Entry 5H9F (X-ray diffraction, 2.45 A resolution); this record covers chains D and L of the 14 polymer chains in the assembly.

== Chain D ==
Name: CRISPR system Cascade subunit CasC
Source organism: Escherichia coli (strain K12)
Reference sequence: Q46899 (CASC_ECOLI); residues 1-363 here = UniProt positions 1-363
Amino-acid sequence (363 residues; numbered 1 to 363; the number before each row is that of its first residue):
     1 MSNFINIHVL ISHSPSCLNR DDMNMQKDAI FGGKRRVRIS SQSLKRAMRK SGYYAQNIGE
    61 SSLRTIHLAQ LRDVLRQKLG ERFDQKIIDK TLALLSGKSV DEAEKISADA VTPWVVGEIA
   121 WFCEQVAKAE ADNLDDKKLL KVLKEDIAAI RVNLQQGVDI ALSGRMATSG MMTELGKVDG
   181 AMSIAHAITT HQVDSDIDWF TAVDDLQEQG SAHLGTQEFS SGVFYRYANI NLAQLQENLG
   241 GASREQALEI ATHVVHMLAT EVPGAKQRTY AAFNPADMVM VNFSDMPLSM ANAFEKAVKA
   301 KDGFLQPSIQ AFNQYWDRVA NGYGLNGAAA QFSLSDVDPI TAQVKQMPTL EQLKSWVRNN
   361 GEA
Unresolved in the structure: 1, 195-216, 265-276, 336-343, 362-363

== Chain L ==
Molecule: crRNA
Source organism: Escherichia coli
Sequence (61 nucleotides; row label = number of the first residue in the row):
     1 AUAAACCGAC GGUAUUGUUC AGAUCCUGGC UUGCCAACAG GAGUUCCCCG CGCCAGCGGG
    61 X
Modified / non-standard residues: 23G (guanosine-5'-phosphate-2',3'-cyclic phosphate) at position 61

== Chain D / chain L interface ==
Pairs across the interface - 23 pairs, chain D then chain L:
  Asn19(D) - C38(L)  sugar contact
  Asn19(D) - A39(L)  phosphate contact
  Asn19(D) - G40(L)  hydrogen bond to the phosphate
  Arg20(D) - A39(L)  sugar contact
  Arg20(D) - G40(L)  hydrogen bond to the phosphate
  Asp21(D) - A39(L)  base contact
  Asp22(D) - A39(L)  base contact
  Lys27(D) - A39(L)  salt bridge to the phosphate
  Ser40(D) - C38(L)  phosphate contact
  Ser40(D) - A39(L)  hydrogen bond to the phosphate
  Gln42(D) - A37(L)  sugar contact
  Gln42(D) - C38(L)  phosphate contact
  Gln42(D) - A39(L)  hydrogen bond to the phosphate
  Ser43(D) - C38(L)  hydrogen bond to the sugar
  Lys45(D) - A37(L)  salt bridge to the phosphate
  Arg46(D) - C38(L)  base contact
  Arg49(D) - C38(L)  salt bridge to the phosphate
  Ala110(D) - A36(L)  base contact
  Val111(D) - A37(L)  base contact
  Ser163(D) - A36(L)  sugar contact
  Ser163(D) - A37(L)  phosphate contact
  Met166(D) - C35(L)  base contact
  Met166(D) - A36(L)  base contact
Interface residues without a listed pair, chain D (21 interface residues in all): Leu18, Asn24, Arg64, Gly164, Arg165, Lys177

== In short ==
The interface between chain D and chain L involves 21 residues on one side and 6 on the other; the contacts
include 5 hydrogen bonds and 3 salt bridges. Polar contacts include Ser43(D)-C38(L), Asn19(D)-G40(L) and
Arg20(D)-G40(L).
Here chain D is CRISPR system Cascade subunit CasC (Escherichia coli (strain K12)) and chain L is crRNA
(Escherichia coli). Entry 5H9F (Crystal structure of E. coli Cascade bound to a PAM-containing dsDNA target at
2.45 angstrom resolution) was determined by X-ray diffraction, deposited together with 5H9E.
